8V7E - chains A and P of the 3 polymer chains in the assembly; structure by X-ray diffraction, 1.82 A resolution.

[Chain A]
Protein: DNA polymerase eta
From: Homo sapiens
Notes: EC 2.7.7.7
UniProt: Q9Y253 (POLH_HUMAN); numbering as in UniProt (aligned over 1-432)
Sequence (435 residues; row label = number of the first residue in the row; numbers below 1 keep their minus sign (Gly-2 is residue -2)):
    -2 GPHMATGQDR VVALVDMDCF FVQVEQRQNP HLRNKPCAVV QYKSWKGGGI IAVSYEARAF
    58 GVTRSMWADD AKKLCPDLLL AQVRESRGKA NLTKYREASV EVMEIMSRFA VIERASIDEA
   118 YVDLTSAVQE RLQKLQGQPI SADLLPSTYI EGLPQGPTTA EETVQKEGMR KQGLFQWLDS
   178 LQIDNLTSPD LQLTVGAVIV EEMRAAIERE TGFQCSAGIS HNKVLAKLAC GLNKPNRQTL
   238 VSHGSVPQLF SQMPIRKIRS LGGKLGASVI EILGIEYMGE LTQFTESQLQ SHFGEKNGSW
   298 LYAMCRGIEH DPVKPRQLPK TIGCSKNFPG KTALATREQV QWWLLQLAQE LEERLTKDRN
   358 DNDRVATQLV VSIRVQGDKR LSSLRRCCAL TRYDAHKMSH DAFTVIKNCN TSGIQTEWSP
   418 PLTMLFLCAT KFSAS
Unresolved in the structure: 155-159
Differences from the reference sequence: expression tag (-2 to 0)
Curated features (UniProtKB/Swiss-Prot):
  - binding site (Mg(2+)): Asp13, Met14, Asp115, Glu116
  - binding site (Mn(2+)): Asp13, Met14, Asp115, Glu116
  - binding site (a 2'-deoxyribonucleoside 5'-triphosphate): Arg61
  - natural variant: Val37 (deletion: In XPV), Leu75 (deletion: In XPV), Arg93 (R93P: In XPV), Arg111 (R111H: In XPV), Thr122 (T122P: In XPV), Gly153 (G153D: In a breast cancer sample), Thr191 (T191P: In XPV), Gly263 (G263V: In XPV), Val266 (V266D: In XPV), Gly295 (G295R: In XPV), Arg361 (R361S: In XPV)
  - mutagenesis: Tyr52 (Y52A/F: Reduces DNA polymerase activity; Y52E: Reduces DNA polymerase activity. Increases fidelity of replication and reduces translesion bypass), Arg61 (R61A: Reduces enzymatic activity by two-thirds), Ser62 (S62G: Increased DNA polymerase activity and translesion bypass compared to wild-type), Ala68 (A68S/V: Severe reduction in thymine dimer translesion bypass), Asn324 to Pro326 (Reduces binding to chromatin and to monoubiquitinated PCNA. Abolishes binding to monoubiquitinated PCNA; when associated with 705-E--H-713 Del)
Metal / ion sites: Mg2+ site 1: Asp13, Met14, Asp115 (together with DZ4); Mg2+ site 2: Asp13, Asp115, Glu116 (together with DZ4) (shared with CAR_8(P) of chain P)
Small-molecule neighbours: DZ4 (2'-deoxy-5'-O-[(R)-hydroxy{[(R)-hydroxy(phosphonooxy)phosphoryl]amino}phosphoryl]adenosine): Asp13, Met14, Asp15, Cys16, Phe17, Phe18, Ile48, Ala49, Tyr52, Arg55, Arg61, Ile114, Asp115, Lys231
Reported in the primary citation:
  - binding site for the 8-nt DNA strand (chain P): Arg61

[Chain P]
Molecule: 8-nt DNA strand
Sequence (8 nucleotides; row label = number of the first residue in the row):
     1 AGCGTCAX
Modified positions: CAR (cytosine arabinose-5'-phosphate) at position 8
Metal / ion sites: Mg2+: CAR_8 (together with DZ4) (shared with Asp13(A), Asp115(A), Glu116(A) of chain A)

[Chain A / chain P interface]
Pairs across the interface - 23 pairs, chain A then chain P:
  Arg61(A) - CAR_8(P)  hydrogen bond to the sugar
  Ser113(A) - CAR_8(P)  hydrogen bond to the phosphate
  Asp115(A) - CAR_8(P)  phosphate contact
  Glu116(A) - CAR_8(P)  phosphate contact
  Lys224(A) - CAR_8(P)  salt bridge to the phosphate
  Ile255(A) - DA7(P)  phosphate contact
  Arg256(A) - DA7(P)  phosphate contact
  Arg256(A) - CAR_8(P)  salt bridge to the phosphate
  Ser257(A) - DC6(P)  phosphate contact
  Ser257(A) - DA7(P)  hydrogen bond to the phosphate
  Leu258(A) - DA7(P)  hydrogen bond to the phosphate
  Gly259(A) - DA7(P)  hydrogen bond to the phosphate
  Gly260(A) - DC6(P)  phosphate contact
  Gly260(A) - DA7(P)  phosphate contact
  Lys261(A) - DT5(P)  salt bridge to the phosphate
  Lys261(A) - DC6(P)  hydrogen bond to the phosphate
  Leu262(A) - DC6(P)  hydrogen bond to the phosphate
  Arg377(A) - DG4(P)  salt bridge to the phosphate
  Leu381(A) - DC3(P)  phosphate contact
  Arg382(A) - DG2(P)  sugar contact
  Arg382(A) - DC3(P)  hydrogen bond to the phosphate
  Arg383(A) - DG2(P)  phosphate contact
  Cys384(A) - DG2(P)  hydrogen bond to the phosphate
Also at the interface, not in a pair above, chain A (20 interface residues in all): Ser379, Ser380
Also at the interface, not in a pair above, chain P (8 interface residues in all): DA1

[Overview]
The interface between chain A and chain P involves 20 residues on one side and 8 on the other, with 9 hydrogen
bonds and 4 salt bridges. Among the polar pairs are Arg61(A)-CAR_8(P), Ser113(A)-CAR_8(P) and
Ser257(A)-DA7(P). Chain A binds compound DZ4. From the paper: a binding site for the 8-nt DNA strand (chain P)
at Arg61(A).
Here chain A is DNA polymerase eta (Homo sapiens) and chain P is an 8-nt DNA strand. Entry 8V7E (Human DNA
polymerase eta-DNA-araC-ended primer-dAMPNPP ternary complex with Mg2+) was determined by X-ray diffraction
together with 8V7A, 8V7B, 8V7C, 8V7D, 8V7F, 8V7G and 4 further entries from the same study.
